5ENT - chains A and D of the 6 polymer chains in the assembly; structure by X-ray diffraction, 2.50 A resolution.

[Chain A]
Protein: Multidrug efflux pump subunit AcrB
From: Escherichia coli K-12
UniProt: P31224 (ACRB_ECOLI); numbering as in UniProt; present here: 39-329, 561-869
Chain sequence (609 residues; each row starts with the number of its first residue; note: 222 numbers in that range are skipped by the numbering (no residue carries them; nothing is unmodelled there)):
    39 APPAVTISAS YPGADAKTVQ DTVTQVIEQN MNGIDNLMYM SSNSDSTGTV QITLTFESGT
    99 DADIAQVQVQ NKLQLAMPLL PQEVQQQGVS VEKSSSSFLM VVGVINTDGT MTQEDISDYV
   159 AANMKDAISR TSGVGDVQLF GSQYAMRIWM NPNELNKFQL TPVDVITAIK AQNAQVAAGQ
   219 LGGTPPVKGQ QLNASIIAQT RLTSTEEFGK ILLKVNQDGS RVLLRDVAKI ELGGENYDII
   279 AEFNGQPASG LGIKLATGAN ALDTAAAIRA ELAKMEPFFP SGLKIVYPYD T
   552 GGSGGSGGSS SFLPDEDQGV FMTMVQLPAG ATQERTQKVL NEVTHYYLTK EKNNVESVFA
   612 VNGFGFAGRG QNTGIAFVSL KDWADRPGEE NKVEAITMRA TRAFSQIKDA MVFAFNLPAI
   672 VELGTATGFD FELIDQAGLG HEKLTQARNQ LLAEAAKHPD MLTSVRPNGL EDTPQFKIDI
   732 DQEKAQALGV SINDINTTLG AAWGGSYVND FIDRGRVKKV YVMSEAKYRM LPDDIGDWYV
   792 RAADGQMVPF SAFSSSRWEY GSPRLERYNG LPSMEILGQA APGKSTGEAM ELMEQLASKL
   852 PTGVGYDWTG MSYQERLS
Not modelled in the structure: 552-568, 669-675, 865-869
Construct notes: linker (552-560)

[Chain D]
Protein: DARPin
From: synthetic construct
Notes: antibody fragment or engineered binder
Chain sequence (169 residues; each row starts with the number of its first residue):
     1 MRGSHHHHHH GSDLGKKLLE AARAGRDDEV RILMANGADV NAADVVGWTP LHLAAYWGHL
    61 EIVEVLLKNG ADVNAYDTLG STPLHLAAHF GHLEIVEVLL KNGADVNAKD DNGITPLHLA
   121 ANRGHLEIVE VLLKYGADVN AQDKFGKTAF DISINNGNED LAEILQKLN
Not modelled in the structure: 1-5, 167-169

[Chain A / chain D interface]
Residue-residue contacts (6):
  Lys248(A) - Asn155(D)
  Lys248(A) - Asn156(D)  hydrogen bond
  Arg259(A) - Lys147(D)
  Arg263(A) - Ile154(D)  hydrogen bond (side chain-backbone)
  Arg263(A) - Asn155(D)  hydrogen bond (side chain-backbone)
  Arg263(A) - Asn156(D)  hydrogen bond (side chain-backbone)
Interface residues without a listed pair, chain A (5 interface residues in all): Leu230, Leu261
Interface residues without a listed pair, chain D (7 interface residues in all): Val45, Val46, Gly157

[Summary]
5 residues of chain A and 7 residues of chain D are in contact; the contacts include 4 hydrogen bonds. Polar
contacts include Lys248(A)-Asn156(D), Arg263(A)-Ile154(D) and Arg263(A)-Asn155(D).
Here chain A is Multidrug efflux pump subunit AcrB (Escherichia coli K-12) and chain D is DARPin (synthetic
construct). Entry 5ENT (Minocycline bound structure of bacterial efflux pump) was determined by X-ray
diffraction, deposited together with 5EN5, 5ENP, 5ENQ and 5ENS.
